PDB entry 5F91 | X-ray diffraction, 2.00 A resolution | chains B and D of the 4 polymer chains in the assembly

== Chain B (and D) ==
Molecule: Fumarate hydratase class II
Source organism: Mycobacterium tuberculosis (strain CDC 1551 / Oshkosh)
Notes: EC 4.2.1.2; chain D of this document is another copy of the same molecule, construct and numbering; everything in this record applies to it too
Reference sequence: P9WN92 (FUMC_MYCTO); residue numbers follow UniProt; this construct covers 2-474
Sequence (495 residues; each row starts with the number of its first residue; numbers below 1 keep their minus sign (Met-20 is residue -20)):
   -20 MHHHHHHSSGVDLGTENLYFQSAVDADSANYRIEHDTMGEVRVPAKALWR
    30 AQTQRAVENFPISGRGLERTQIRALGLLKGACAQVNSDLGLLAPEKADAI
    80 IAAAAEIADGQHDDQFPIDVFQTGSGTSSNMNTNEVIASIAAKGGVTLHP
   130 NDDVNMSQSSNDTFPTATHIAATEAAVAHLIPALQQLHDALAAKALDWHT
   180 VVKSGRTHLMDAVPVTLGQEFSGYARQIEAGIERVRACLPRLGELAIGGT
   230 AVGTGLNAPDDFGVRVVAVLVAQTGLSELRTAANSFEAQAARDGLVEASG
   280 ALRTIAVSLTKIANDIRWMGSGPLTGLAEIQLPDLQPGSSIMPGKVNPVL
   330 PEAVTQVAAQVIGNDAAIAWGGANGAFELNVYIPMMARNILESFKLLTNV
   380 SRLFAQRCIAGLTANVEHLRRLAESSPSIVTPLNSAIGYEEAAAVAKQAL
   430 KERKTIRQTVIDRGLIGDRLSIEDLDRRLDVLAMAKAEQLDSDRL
Not modelled in the structure: -20 to 9, 14-19, 468-474 (chain D: -20 to 17, 315-323, 467-474)
Differences from the reference sequence: initiating methionine (-20); expression tag (-19 to 1)
Swiss-Prot annotation at these positions:
  - active site: His187 (Proton donor/acceptor), Ser318
  - binding site (substrate): Ser104 to Thr106, His128 to Asp131, Ser138 to Asn140, Thr186, Ser319, Lys324 to Asn326
  - site: Glu331 (Important for catalytic activity)
From the paper describing this entry:
  - binding site for formate: Leu429, Arg432
  - allosteric site: Leu429, Arg432
  - conformationally variable residues (side-chain flip): Ser139

== How chain B and chain D interact ==
Contacting residue pairs (65; chain B residue first):
  Ser183(B) - Thr304(D)
  Arg185(B) - Thr304(D)  hydrogen bond (side chain-backbone)
  His187(B) - Asn326(D)
  His187(B) - Pro327(D)
  His187(B) - Glu331(D)  salt bridge
  Leu188(B) - Arg296(D)
  Leu188(B) - Trp297(D)  hydrophobic
  Leu188(B) - Ser300(D)
  Leu188(B) - Gly301(D)  hydrogen bond (backbone-backbone)
  Met189(B) - Gly299(D)
  Met189(B) - Ser300(D)
  Met189(B) - Gly301(D)
  Met189(B) - Lys324(D)
  Met189(B) - Val325(D)
  Met189(B) - Asn326(D)
  Asp190(B) - Gly301(D)  hydrogen bond (backbone-backbone)
  Asp190(B) - Pro302(D)
  Asp190(B) - Leu303(D)  hydrogen bond (side chain-backbone)
  Asp190(B) - Thr304(D)  hydrogen bond
  Asp190(B) - Lys324(D)
  Arg296(B) - Leu188(D)
  Trp297(B) - Leu188(D)  hydrophobic
  Trp297(B) - Trp297(D)
  Gly299(B) - Met189(D)
  Ser300(B) - Leu188(D)
  Ser300(B) - Met189(D)
  Gly301(B) - Leu188(D)  hydrogen bond (backbone-backbone)
  Gly301(B) - Met189(D)
  Gly301(B) - Asp190(D)  hydrogen bond (backbone-backbone)
  Pro302(B) - Asp190(D)
  Leu303(B) - Asp190(D)  hydrogen bond (backbone-side chain)
  Leu303(B) - Ser404(D)
  Thr304(B) - Ser183(D)
  Thr304(B) - Arg185(D)  hydrogen bond (backbone-side chain)
  Thr304(B) - Asp190(D)  hydrogen bond
  Thr304(B) - Leu306(D)
  Thr304(B) - Leu401(D)
  Leu306(B) - Thr304(D)
  Ile320(B) - Ile408(D)
  Met321(B) - Ala191(D)  hydrophobic
  Met321(B) - Val192(D)
  Met321(B) - Pro406(D)  hydrophobic
  Pro322(B) - Leu429(D)  hydrophobic
  Gly323(B) - Leu429(D)
  Lys324(B) - Thr186(D)  hydrogen bond
  Lys324(B) - His187(D)
  Lys324(B) - Met189(D)
  Lys324(B) - Asp190(D)
  Val325(B) - Met189(D)
  Asn326(B) - His187(D)
  Asn326(B) - Met189(D)
  Pro327(B) - His187(D)
  Pro327(B) - Met189(D)
  Glu331(B) - His187(D)  salt bridge
  Ala348(B) - Trp349(D)
  Trp349(B) - Ala348(D)
  Trp349(B) - Trp349(D)  hydrophobic
  Trp349(B) - Ala352(D)  hydrophobic
  Ala352(B) - Trp349(D)  hydrophobic
  Asn353(B) - Asn353(D)
  Leu401(B) - Leu303(D)
  Ser404(B) - Leu303(D)
  Pro406(B) - Leu303(D)
  Leu429(B) - Leu303(D)  hydrophobic
  Arg432(B) - Leu303(D)
Also at the interface, not in a pair above, chain B (36 interface residues in all): Thr186, Gly305, Ser405
Also at the interface, not in a pair above, chain D (33 interface residues in all): Gly305

== In short ==
36 residues of chain B face 33 of chain D across their interface; the contacts include 11 hydrogen bonds and 2
salt bridges. Polar pairs include His187(B)-Glu331(D), Arg185(B)-Thr304(D) and Asp190(B)-Leu303(D). From the
paper: a binding site for formate at Leu429(B) and Arg432(B); an allosteric site at Leu429(B) and Arg432(B).
Both chains are Fumarate hydratase class II (Mycobacterium tuberculosis (strain CDC 1551 / Oshkosh)). Entry
5F91 (Fumarate hydratase of Mycobacterium tuberculosis in complex with formate and allosteric modulator
(N-(5-(azepan-1-ylsulfonyl)-2-methoxyphenyl)-2-(4-oxo-3,4-dihydrophthalazin-1-yl)acetamide)) was determined by
X-ray diffraction (same publication as 5F92).
